6DIZ - chains C and D of the 4 polymer chains in the assembly; structure by electron microscopy, 3.59 A resolution.

== Chain C ==
Molecule: VP3
Source organism: Enterovirus A71
UniProtKB: A0A0E3SXU7 (A0A0E3SXU7_9ENTO); residues 1-242 here correspond to UniProt positions 324-565 (UniProt number = residue number + 323)
Chain sequence (242 residues; numbered 1 to 242; the number before each row is that of its first residue):
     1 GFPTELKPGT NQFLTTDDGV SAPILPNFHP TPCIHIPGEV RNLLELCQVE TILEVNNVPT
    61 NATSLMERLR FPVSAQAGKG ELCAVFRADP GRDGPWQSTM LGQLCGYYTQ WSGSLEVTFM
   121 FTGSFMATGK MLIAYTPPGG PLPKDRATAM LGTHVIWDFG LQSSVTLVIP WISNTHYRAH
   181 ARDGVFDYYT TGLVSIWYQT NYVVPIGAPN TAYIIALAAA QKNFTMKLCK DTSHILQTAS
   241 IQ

== Chain D ==
Molecule: VP4
Source organism: Enterovirus A71
UniProtKB: M4QLY4 (M4QLY4_9ENTO); residue numbers follow UniProt; this construct covers 1-78
Chain sequence (78 residues; row label = number of the first residue in the row):
     1 MGSQVSTQRS GSHENSNSAT EGSTINYTTI NYYKDSYAAT AGKQSLKQDP DKFANPVKDI
    61 FTEMAAPLKS PSAEACGY
Unresolved in the structure: 1-11, 70-78

== Chain C / chain D interface ==
Pairs across the interface (35):
  Asp18(C) with Thr40(D)
  Val20(C) with Ile30(D); Tyr32(D), hydrophobic; Tyr33(D), hydrophobic; Ala38(D)
  Ser21(C) with Tyr33(D); Ala38(D)
  Ala22(C) with Tyr33(D)
  Pro23(C) with Tyr33(D); Asp35(D); Tyr37(D); Ala38(D)
  Ile24(C) with Tyr37(D)
  Leu25(C) with Asp35(D); Tyr37(D), hydrogen bond (backbone-side chain)
  Asn27(C) with Asn15(D), hydrogen bond
  Phe28(C) with Asn17(D), hydrogen bond (backbone-side chain)
  His29(C) with Asn17(D)
  Pro30(C) with Asn17(D)
  Gly38(C) with Phe53(D)
  Glu39(C) with Lys52(D)
  Val40(C) with Phe53(D), hydrophobic
  Arg41(C) with Ile25(D); Lys47(D)
  Asn42(C) with Gln48(D)
  Leu44(C) with Gln48(D)
  Glu45(C) with Gln48(D); Asp49(D), hydrogen bond (side chain-backbone); Phe53(D)
  Gln48(C) with Pro50(D); Ala54(D)
  Val49(C) with Phe53(D)
  Gln162(C) with Pro67(D); Leu68(D)
  Lys222(C) with Gln48(D)
Interface residues without a listed pair, chain C (24 interface residues in all): Gly19, Pro26
Interface residues without a listed pair, chain D (25 interface residues in all): Ser16, Ser18, Asn31, Lys34, Gln44, Ala66

== Overview ==
The interface between chain C and chain D involves 24 residues on one side and 25 on the other; the contacts
include 4 hydrogen bonds. Polar pairs include Leu25(C)-Tyr37(D), Asn27(C)-Asn15(D) and Phe28(C)-Asn17(D).
Here chain C is VP3 and chain D is VP4, both from Enterovirus A71. Entry 6DIZ (EV-A71 strain 11316 complexed
with tryptophan dendrimer MADAL_0385) was determined by electron microscopy.
